9AXI - chains M and I of the 10 polymer chains in the assembly; structure by electron microscopy, 3.30 A resolution.

== Chain M (and I) ==
Name: Transmembrane protein gp41
Source organism: Human immunodeficiency virus 1
Notes: chain I of this document is another copy of the same molecule, construct and numbering; everything in this record applies to it too
UniProtKB: A0A0B5KUY7 (A0A0B5KUY7_9HIV1); residues 512-666 here correspond to UniProt positions 505-659 (UniProt number = residue number - 7)
Chain sequence (155 residues; each row starts with the number of its first residue):
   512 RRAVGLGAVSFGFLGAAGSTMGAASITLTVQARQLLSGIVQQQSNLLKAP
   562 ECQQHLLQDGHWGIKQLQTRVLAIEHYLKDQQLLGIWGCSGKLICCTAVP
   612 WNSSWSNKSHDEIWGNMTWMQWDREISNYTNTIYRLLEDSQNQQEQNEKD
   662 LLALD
Disordered / not traced: 512-515, 550-561, 664-666 (chain I: 512-516, 549-561, 664-666)
Glycans and other covalent adducts: N-acetylglucosamine (NAG) linked to N613, N618, N627, N639
Sequence notes: conflict R512 (Lys505 in A0A0B5KUY7), S521 (Ile514 in A0A0B5KUY7), P561 (Ile554 in A0A0B5KUY7), C563 (Ala556 in A0A0B5KUY7), D570 (Leu563 in A0A0B5KUY7), G571 (Thr564 in A0A0B5KUY7), H572 (Val565 in A0A0B5KUY7), H587 (Arg580 in A0A0B5KUY7), C607 (Thr600 in A0A0B5KUY7)

== Chain M / chain I interface ==
Residue-residue contacts (38; chain M residue first):
  H572(M) with Q569(I), hydrogen bond (side chain-backbone)
  I575(M) with Q569(I); G574(I); I575(I), hydrophobic; L578(I), hydrophobic
  K576(M) with Q569(I)
  L578(M) with L578(I), hydrophobic
  Q579(M) with L568(I); Q569(I), hydrogen bond; L578(I)
  V582(M) with V582(I), hydrophobic
  L583(M) with R581(I)
  E586(M) with R581(I), salt bridge; I585(I)
  L589(M) with I585(I), hydrophobic; L589(I), hydrophobic
  Q593(M) with L517(I), hydrogen bond (side chain-backbone); G518(I), hydrogen bond (side chain-backbone); L547(I), hydrogen bond (side chain-backbone); S548(I), hydrogen bond (side chain-backbone); Y588(I)
  L594(M) with S548(I)
  I597(M) with R544(I), hydrogen bond (backbone-side chain); L547(I), hydrophobic; S548(I)
  R646(M) with S548(I), hydrogen bond
  E649(M) with R544(I); Q545(I); S548(I)
  D650(M) with Q545(I), hydrogen bond
  Q652(M) with R544(I)
  N653(M) with T540(I), hydrogen bond (side chain-backbone); R544(I), hydrogen bond
  E656(M) with T540(I); R544(I), salt bridge; L604(I), hydrogen bond (side chain-backbone); I605(I), hydrogen bond (side chain-backbone)
  E659(M) with K603(I), salt bridge
Interface residues without a listed pair, chain M (21 interface residues in all): I585, G596
Interface residues without a listed pair, chain I (23 interface residues in all): V541, D570, G602

== In short ==
21 residues of chain M face 23 of chain I across their interface, with 13 hydrogen bonds and 3 salt bridges.
Among the polar pairs are E586(M)-R581(I), E656(M)-R544(I) and E659(M)-K603(I). N-acetylglucosamine is
covalently linked to N613(M), N618(M), N627(M) and N639(M).
Chain M and chain I are both Transmembrane protein gp41 (Human immunodeficiency virus 1); the structure, HIV
16055.v8.3 SOSIP Env in Complex with Base and N625 Epitope pAbs from Rabbit 2463, was determined by electron
microscopy together with 9ATZ, 9AXD, 9AXK, 9AY6, 9AYS and 9AYV from the same study.
